PDB entry 6SK7 | electron microscopy, 2.90 A resolution | chains A and B of the 4 polymer chains in the assembly

# Chain A
Name: VP1 capsid protein
Organism: Human rhinovirus A serotype 89 (strain 41467-Gallo)
Notes: EC 3.4.22.29, 3.6.1.15, 3.4.22.28, 2.7.7.48
UniProtKB: P07210 (POLG_HRV8A); residues 4-301 here correspond to UniProt positions 575-872 (UniProt number = residue number + 571)
Sequence (298 residues; numbered 4 to 301; the number before each row is that of its first residue):
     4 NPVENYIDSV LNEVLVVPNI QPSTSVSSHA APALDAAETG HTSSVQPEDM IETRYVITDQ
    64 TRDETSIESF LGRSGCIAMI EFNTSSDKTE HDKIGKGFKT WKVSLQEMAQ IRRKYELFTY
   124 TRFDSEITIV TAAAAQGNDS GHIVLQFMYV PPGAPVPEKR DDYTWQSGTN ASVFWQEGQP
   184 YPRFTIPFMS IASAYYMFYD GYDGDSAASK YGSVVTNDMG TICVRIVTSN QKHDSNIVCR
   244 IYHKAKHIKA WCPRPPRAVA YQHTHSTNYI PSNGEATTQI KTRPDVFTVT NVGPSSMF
Disordered / not traced: 289-301
Swiss-Prot annotation at these positions:
  - site: Val295, Gly296 (Cleavage)

# Chain B
Name: VP2 capsid protein
Organism: Human rhinovirus A serotype 89 (strain 41467-Gallo)
Notes: EC 3.4.22.29, 3.6.1.15, 3.4.22.28, 2.7.7.48
UniProtKB: P07210 (POLG_HRV8A); residues 1-267 here correspond to UniProt positions 70-336 (UniProt number = residue number + 69)
Sequence (267 residues; numbered 1 to 267; the number before each row is that of its first residue):
     1 SPTVEACGYS DRLIQITRGD STITSQDTAN AVVAYGVWPS YLTPDDATAI DKPTQPDTSS
    61 NRFYTLDSRS WTSASSGWWW KLPDALKNMG IFGENMFYHF LGRSGYTIHV QCNSSKFHQG
   121 LLIVAAIPEH QLASATSGNV SVGYNHTHPG EQGREVVPSR TSSDNKRPSD DSWLNFDGTL
   181 LGNLPIYPHQ YINLRTNNSA TLILPYVNAV PMDSMLRHNN WSLVIIPICP LQVQPGGTQS
   241 IPITVSISPM FSEFSGPRSK VVFSTTQ
Disordered / not traced: 1-9, 264-267
Swiss-Prot annotation at these positions:
  - site: Gln267 (Cleavage)

# Chain A / chain B interface
Contacting residue pairs - 91 pairs, chain A then chain B:
  Ala40(A) - Tyr191(B)
  Glu41(A) - Gln190(B)
  Glu41(A) - Tyr191(B)  hydrogen bond (backbone-backbone)
  Glu41(A) - Asn193(B)  hydrogen bond
  Glu41(A) - Thr196(B)  hydrogen bond
  Glu41(A) - Asn197(B)
  Thr42(A) - Ala29(B)
  Thr42(A) - Val32(B)
  Thr42(A) - Gln190(B)
  Gly43(A) - His189(B)
  His44(A) - Ala31(B)  hydrogen bond (side chain-backbone)
  His44(A) - Val32(B)
  Thr122(A) - Glu129(B)
  Tyr123(A) - Glu129(B)  hydrogen bond
  Tyr123(A) - Val207(B)
  Tyr123(A) - Asn208(B)
  Tyr123(A) - Ala209(B)
  Ala195(A) - Ala209(B)
  Ala195(A) - Val210(B)  hydrophobic
  Ser196(A) - Ala209(B)  hydrogen bond (backbone-backbone)
  Ala197(A) - Ala209(B)
  Tyr199(A) - Glu129(B)
  Tyr199(A) - Asn208(B)  hydrogen bond
  Tyr199(A) - Ala209(B)
  Tyr199(A) - Val210(B)
  Phe201(A) - Glu129(B)
  Phe201(A) - Gln131(B)
  Tyr202(A) - Glu129(B)
  Tyr202(A) - Gln131(B)  hydrogen bond (backbone-side chain)
  Tyr202(A) - His218(B)
  Asp203(A) - Lys81(B)  salt bridge
  Asp203(A) - Glu129(B)  hydrogen bond (backbone-side chain)
  Asp203(A) - His130(B)
  Asp203(A) - His218(B)
  Asp203(A) - Asn219(B)  hydrogen bond (backbone-backbone)
  Gly204(A) - Arg217(B)
  Tyr205(A) - Val142(B)  hydrogen bond (side chain-backbone)
  Tyr205(A) - Gly143(B)  hydrogen bond (side chain-backbone)
  Tyr205(A) - Tyr144(B)  hydrogen bond (side chain-backbone)
  Tyr205(A) - Thr147(B)  hydrogen bond
  Tyr205(A) - Arg217(B)  hydrogen bond (backbone-backbone)
  Gly207(A) - Tyr144(B)
  Asp208(A) - Tyr144(B)
  Ala210(A) - Lys166(B)  hydrogen bond (backbone-side chain)
  Tyr214(A) - His130(B)
  Tyr214(A) - Gln131(B)
  Tyr214(A) - Leu132(B)  hydrogen bond (side chain-backbone)
  Tyr214(A) - Ser141(B)
  Gly215(A) - Gln131(B)
  Ser216(A) - Gln131(B)  hydrogen bond (backbone-side chain)
  Cys255(A) - Tyr35(B)
  Cys255(A) - Val207(B)  hydrophobic
  Pro256(A) - Ile186(B)  hydrophobic
  Pro256(A) - Tyr187(B)
  Arg257(A) - Pro128(B)  hydrogen bond (side chain-backbone)
  Arg257(A) - Glu129(B)
  Arg257(A) - Ile186(B)
  Arg257(A) - Tyr187(B)
  Pro258(A) - Thr179(B)
  Pro258(A) - Asn183(B)
  Pro258(A) - Ile186(B)
  Pro258(A) - Tyr187(B)
  Pro259(A) - Thr179(B)
  Arg260(A) - Asp177(B)  hydrogen bond (side chain-backbone)
  Arg260(A) - Gly178(B)
  Ala261(A) - Gly178(B)  hydrogen bond (backbone-backbone)
  Ala261(A) - Leu180(B)  hydrophobic
  Val262(A) - Gly178(B)  hydrogen bond (backbone-backbone)
  His266(A) - Gly138(B)
  His266(A) - Asn139(B)
  Thr270(A) - Gln131(B)  hydrogen bond (side chain-backbone)
  Thr270(A) - Leu132(B)  hydrogen bond (side chain-backbone)
  Thr270(A) - Ala133(B)  hydrogen bond (side chain-backbone)
  Thr270(A) - Asp177(B)
  Asn271(A) - Ala133(B)
  Asn271(A) - Ser134(B)  hydrogen bond (side chain-backbone)
  Asn271(A) - Gly138(B)  hydrogen bond (side chain-backbone)
  Asn271(A) - Asn139(B)
  Asn271(A) - Val140(B)  hydrogen bond (side chain-backbone)
  Tyr272(A) - Ala133(B)  hydrophobic
  Tyr272(A) - Ser169(B)  hydrogen bond
  Tyr272(A) - Asp171(B)  hydrogen bond
  Tyr272(A) - Leu174(B)  hydrophobic
  Tyr272(A) - Gly178(B)
  Ile273(A) - Ser134(B)
  Ile273(A) - Ala135(B)
  Ile273(A) - Thr136(B)
  Ile273(A) - Ser137(B)
  Pro274(A) - Ser137(B)
  Asn276(A) - Ser137(B)  hydrogen bond
  Ile283(A) - Leu180(B)  hydrophobic
Other interface residues (no listed pair), chain A (44 interface residues in all): Asp206, Ser212, His268, Ser269, Ser275, Thr285
Other interface residues (no listed pair), chain B (53 interface residues in all): Asn30, Ile127, His148, Trp173, Asp213, Leu216

# Summary
Chain A and chain B form an interface of 44 and 53 residues respectively; the contacts include 31 hydrogen
bonds and 1 salt bridge. Among the polar pairs are Asp203(A)-Lys81(B), Glu41(A)-Asn193(B) and
Glu41(A)-Thr196(B).
Here chain A is VP1 capsid protein and chain B is VP2 capsid protein, both from Human rhinovirus A serotype 89
(strain 41467-Gallo). Entry 6SK7 (Cryo-EM structure of rhinovirus-A89) was determined by electron microscopy,
deposited together with 6SK5 and 6SK6.
